Entry 2IOC (X-ray diffraction, 2.10 A resolution); this record covers chains B and A.

Chain B:
Name: Three prime repair exonuclease 1
Source organism: Mus musculus
Notes: EC 3.1.11.2; fragment: N-terminal fragment, residues 1-242
UniProt: Q91XB0 (TREX1_MOUSE); residue numbers follow UniProt; this construct covers 1-242
Sequence (242 residues; each row starts with the number of its first residue):
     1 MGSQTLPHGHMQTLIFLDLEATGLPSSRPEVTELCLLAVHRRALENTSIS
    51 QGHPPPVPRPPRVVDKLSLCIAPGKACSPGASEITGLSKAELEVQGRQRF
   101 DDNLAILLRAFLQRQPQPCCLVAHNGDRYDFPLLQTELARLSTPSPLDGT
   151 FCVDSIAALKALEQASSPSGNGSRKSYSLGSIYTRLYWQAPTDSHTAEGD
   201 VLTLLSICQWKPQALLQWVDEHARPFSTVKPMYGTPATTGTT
Disordered / not traced: 1-7, 167-173, 235-242
Sequence notes: modified residue (11, 232)
Modified positions: Mse-11 (selenomethionine; parent Met); Mse-232 (selenomethionine; parent Met)
Metal / ion sites: Mn2+ site 1: Asp-18, Glu-20, Asp-200 (together with 2'-deoxyadenosine-5'-monophosphate); Mn2+ site 2: Asp-18 (together with 2'-deoxyadenosine-5'-monophosphate)
Residues lining bound ligands: 2'-deoxyadenosine-5'-monophosphate (D5M): Asp-18, Leu-19, Glu-20, Ala-21, Gly-23, Leu-24, Ser-78, Gly-80, Ala-81, Ile-84, Thr-85, Tyr-129, His-195, Asp-200

Chain A:
Name: Three prime repair exonuclease 1
Source organism: Mus musculus
Notes: EC 3.1.11.2; fragment: N-terminal fragment, residues 1-242
UniProt: Q91XB0 (TREX1_MOUSE); the construct has insertions or renumbered stretches relative to UniProt, so the offset changes along the chain: 1-46 = UniProt 1-46; 48-59 = UniProt 51-62; 63-242 = UniProt 63-242
Sequence (242 residues; numbered 1 to 242 plus 4 insertion-coded residues; 4 numbers in that range are skipped by the numbering (no residue carries them; nothing is unmodelled there); the number before each row is that of its first residue; a row labelled like 46A-46D holds insertion residues (46A, then the next letters in order)):
     1 MGSQTLPHGHMQTLIFLDLEATGLPSSRPEVTELCLLAVHRRALEN
46A-46D TSIS
    48 QGHPPPVPRPPR
    63 VVDKLSLCIAPGKACSPGASEITGLSKAELEVQGRQRFDDNLAILLRAFL
   113 QRQPQPCCLVAHNGDRYDFPLLQTELARLSTPSPLDGTFCVDSIAALKAL
   163 EQASSPSGNGSRKSYSLGSIYTRLYWQAPTDSHTAEGDVLTLLSICQWKP
   213 QALLQWVDEHARPFSTVKPMYGTPATTGTT
Disordered / not traced: 1-4, 46A-46D, 167-174, 235-242
Sequence notes: modified residue (11, 232)
Modified positions: Mse-11 (selenomethionine; parent Met); Mse-232 (selenomethionine; parent Met)
Metal / ion sites: Mn2+ site 1: Asp-18, Glu-20, Asp-200 (together with 2'-deoxyadenosine-5'-monophosphate); Mn2+ site 2: Asp-18 (together with 2'-deoxyadenosine-5'-monophosphate)
Residues lining bound ligands: 2'-deoxyadenosine-5'-monophosphate (D5M): Asp-18, Leu-19, Glu-20, Ala-21, Gly-23, Leu-24, Ser-78, Gly-80, Ala-81, Ile-84, Thr-85, Tyr-129, His-195, Asp-200

How chain B and chain A interact:
Pairs across the interface (73; chain B residue first):
  Glu-33(B) / Arg-59(A)  salt bridge
  His-40(B) / Val-94(A)
  His-40(B) / Gln-95(A)  hydrogen bond (side chain-backbone)
  Arg-42(B) / Val-94(A)
  Arg-42(B) / Gln-95(A)
  Ala-43(B) / Gln-95(A)
  Arg-62(B) / Glu-33(A)  salt bridge
  Arg-62(B) / Thr-85(A)  hydrogen bond (side chain-backbone)
  Arg-62(B) / Gly-86(A)
  Arg-62(B) / Leu-87(A)
  Arg-62(B) / Thr-196(A)
  Val-63(B) / Cys-70(A)  hydrophobic
  Val-63(B) / Leu-87(A)  hydrophobic
  Val-63(B) / Gln-95(A)
  Val-64(B) / Cys-70(A)
  Asp-65(B) / Ser-68(A)
  Asp-65(B) / Leu-69(A)
  Asp-65(B) / Cys-70(A)  hydrogen bond (side chain-backbone)
  Asp-65(B) / Arg-97(A)  salt bridge
  Lys-66(B) / Lys-66(A)
  Lys-66(B) / Leu-67(A)
  Lys-66(B) / Ser-68(A)  hydrogen bond (backbone-backbone)
  Lys-66(B) / Glu-198(A)  salt bridge
  Leu-67(B) / Lys-66(A)
  Leu-67(B) / Leu-67(A)  hydrophobic
  Ser-68(B) / Val-64(A)
  Ser-68(B) / Asp-65(A)
  Ser-68(B) / Lys-66(A)  hydrogen bond (backbone-backbone)
  Leu-69(B) / Asp-65(A)
  Leu-69(B) / Phe-111(A)  hydrophobic
  Cys-70(B) / Val-64(A)
  Cys-70(B) / Asp-65(A)  hydrogen bond (backbone-side chain)
  Cys-70(B) / Arg-114(A)
  Ile-71(B) / Arg-114(A)
  Thr-85(B) / Arg-59(A)  hydrogen bond (backbone-side chain)
  Gly-86(B) / Arg-59(A)
  Leu-87(B) / Arg-59(A)
  Glu-91(B) / Arg-42(A)  salt bridge
  Val-94(B) / His-40(A)
  Val-94(B) / Arg-42(A)
  Gln-95(B) / His-40(A)  hydrogen bond (backbone-side chain)
  Gln-95(B) / Arg-42(A)
  Gln-95(B) / Ala-43(A)
  Gln-95(B) / Val-63(A)
  Arg-97(B) / Asp-65(A)  salt bridge
  Arg-97(B) / Gln-115(A)  hydrogen bond
  Arg-97(B) / Pro-116(A)
  Gln-98(B) / Arg-114(A)  hydrogen bond (backbone-side chain)
  Arg-99(B) / Arg-114(A)  hydrogen bond (backbone-side chain)
  Asp-101(B) / Arg-114(A)  salt bridge
  Asn-103(B) / Ala-110(A)
  Asn-103(B) / Gln-113(A)
  Asn-103(B) / Arg-114(A)
  Leu-107(B) / Ala-110(A)  hydrophobic
  Leu-107(B) / Phe-111(A)  hydrophobic
  Ala-110(B) / Asn-103(A)
  Ala-110(B) / Leu-107(A)  hydrophobic
  Phe-111(B) / Leu-69(A)  hydrophobic
  Phe-111(B) / Leu-107(A)  hydrophobic
  Gln-113(B) / Gln-98(A)  hydrogen bond (backbone-side chain)
  Gln-113(B) / Asn-103(A)
  Arg-114(B) / Cys-70(A)
  Arg-114(B) / Ile-71(A)
  Arg-114(B) / Gln-98(A)  hydrogen bond (side chain-backbone)
  Arg-114(B) / Arg-99(A)  hydrogen bond (side chain-backbone)
  Arg-114(B) / Asp-101(A)  salt bridge
  Arg-114(B) / Asn-103(A)
  Gln-115(B) / Arg-97(A)  hydrogen bond
  Pro-116(B) / Gly-96(A)
  Pro-116(B) / Arg-97(A)
  Thr-196(B) / Arg-59(A)
  Glu-198(B) / Lys-66(A)  salt bridge
  Glu-198(B) / Glu-198(A)
Also at the interface, not in a pair above, chain B (40 interface residues in all): Leu-92, Gly-96, Phe-100, Leu-104, Ile-106, His-195
Also at the interface, not in a pair above, chain A (39 interface residues in all): Leu-92, Phe-100, Leu-104, Ile-106, His-195

In short:
40 residues of chain B and 39 residues of chain A are in contact; the contacts include 15 hydrogen bonds and 9
salt bridges. Polar contacts include Glu-33(B)/Arg-59(A), Arg-62(B)/Glu-33(A) and Asp-65(B)/Arg-97(A). Bound
to chain B: 2'-deoxyadenosine-5'-monophosphate. Chain A binds 2'-deoxyadenosine-5'-monophosphate.
Both chains are Three prime repair exonuclease 1 (Mus musculus). Entry 2IOC (The crystal structure of TREX1
explains the 3' nucleotide specificity and reveals a polyproline II helix ...) was determined by X-ray
diffraction together with 2OA8 from the same study.
